Entry 5EVF (X-ray diffraction, 1.76 A resolution); this record covers chain A.

# Chain A
Molecule: Francisella virulence factor
From: Francisella novicida
UniProt: A0A0K1NSD0 (A0A0K1NSD0_FRANO); residues 32-132 here = UniProt positions 32-132
Amino-acid sequence (105 residues; each row starts with the number of its first residue):
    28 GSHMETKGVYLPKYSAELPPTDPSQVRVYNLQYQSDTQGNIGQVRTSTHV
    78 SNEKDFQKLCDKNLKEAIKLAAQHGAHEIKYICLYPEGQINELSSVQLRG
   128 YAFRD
Disulfide bonds: Cys-87/Cys-110
Modified residues: Mse-31 (selenomethionine)
Differences from the reference sequence: expression tag (28-31)

# Summary
Chain A is Francisella virulence factor (Francisella novicida); the structure, Crystal structure of a
Francisella virulence factor FvfA in the hexagonal form, was determined by X-ray diffraction together with
5EVG from the same study.
